PDB entry 6D5D | X-ray diffraction, 1.90 A resolution | chain A

Chain A:
Protein: glycoside hydrolase WP_045175321
Source organism: Caldicellulosiruptor sp. Wai35.B1
Notes: EC 3.2.1.-; fragment: GH48 module
Sequence (645 residues; row label = number of the first residue in the row):
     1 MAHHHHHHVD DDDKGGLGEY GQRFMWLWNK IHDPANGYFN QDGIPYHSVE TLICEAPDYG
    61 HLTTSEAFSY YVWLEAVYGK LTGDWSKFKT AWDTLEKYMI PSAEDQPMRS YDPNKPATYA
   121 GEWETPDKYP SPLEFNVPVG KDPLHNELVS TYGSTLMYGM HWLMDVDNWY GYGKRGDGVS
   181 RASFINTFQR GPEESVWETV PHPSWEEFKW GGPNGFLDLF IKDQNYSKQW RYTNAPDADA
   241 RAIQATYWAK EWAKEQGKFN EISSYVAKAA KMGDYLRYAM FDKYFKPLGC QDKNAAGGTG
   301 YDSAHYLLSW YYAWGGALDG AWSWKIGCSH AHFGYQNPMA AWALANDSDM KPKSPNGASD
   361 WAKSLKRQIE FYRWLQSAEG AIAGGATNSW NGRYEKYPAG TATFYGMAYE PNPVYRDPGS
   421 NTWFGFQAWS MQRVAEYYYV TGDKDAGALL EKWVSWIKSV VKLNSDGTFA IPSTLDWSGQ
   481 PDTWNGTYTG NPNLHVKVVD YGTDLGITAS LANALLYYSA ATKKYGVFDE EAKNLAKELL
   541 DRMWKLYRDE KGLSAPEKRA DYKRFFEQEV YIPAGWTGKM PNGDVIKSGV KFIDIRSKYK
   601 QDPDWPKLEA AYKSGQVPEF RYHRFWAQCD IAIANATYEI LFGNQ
Not modelled in the structure: 1-16, 644-645
Ion coordination: Ca2+: E193, E198, D417

In short:
E193, E198 and D417 coordinate Ca2+.
Chain A is glycoside hydrolase WP_045175321 (Caldicellulosiruptor sp. Wai35.B1); the structure, Structure of
Caldicellulosiruptor danielii GH48 module of glycoside hydrolase WP_045175321, was determined by X-ray
diffraction, deposited together with 6D5B and 6D5C.
